PDB entry 8BRI | electron microscopy, 3.90 A resolution | chains C and D of the 7 polymer chains in the assembly

# Chain C (and D)
Protein: Chemotaxis protein PomA
Source organism: Vibrio alginolyticus
Notes: chain D of this document is another copy of the same molecule, construct and numbering; everything in this record applies to it too
UniProt: O06873 (POMA_VIBAL); residue numbers follow UniProt; this construct covers 1-253
Amino-acid sequence (253 residues; row label = number of the first residue in the row):
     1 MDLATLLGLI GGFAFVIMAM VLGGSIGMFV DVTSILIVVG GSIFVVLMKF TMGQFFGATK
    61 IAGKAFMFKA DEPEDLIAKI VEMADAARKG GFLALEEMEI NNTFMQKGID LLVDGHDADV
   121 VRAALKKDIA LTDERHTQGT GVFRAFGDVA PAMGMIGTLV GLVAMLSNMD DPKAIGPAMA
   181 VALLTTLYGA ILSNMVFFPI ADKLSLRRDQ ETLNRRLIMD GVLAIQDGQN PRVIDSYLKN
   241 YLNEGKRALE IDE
Unresolved in the structure: 252-253 (chain D: 244-253)

# How chain C and chain D interact
Pairs across the interface - 48 pairs, chain C then chain D:
  Thr33(C) with Ala19(D); Leu22(D)
  Leu36(C) with Ala19(D), hydrophobic
  Ile37(C) with Ala19(D), hydrophobic
  Gly40(C) with Gly12(D); Val16(D)
  Gly41(C) with Val16(D)
  Ile43(C) with Gly12(D)
  Phe44(C) with Leu9(D); Gly12(D); Phe13(D); Met195(D), hydrophobic
  Val45(C) with Pro199(D), hydrophobic
  Leu47(C) with Gly8(D); Leu9(D)
  Met48(C) with Leu9(D), hydrophobic; Met195(D); Pro199(D), hydrophobic; Lys203(D)
  Lys49(C) with Asp202(D), salt bridge; Leu206(D)
  Thr51(C) with Met1(D); Thr5(D)
  Met52(C) with Ala4(D), hydrophobic; Thr5(D)
  Ala123(C) with Lys239(D)
  Ala130(C) with Asn243(D)
  Ala152(C) with Asn194(D)
  Met153(C) with Met195(D), hydrophobic
  Ile156(C) with Leu187(D); Ala190(D); Ile191(D), hydrophobic; Met195(D), hydrophobic
  Leu159(C) with Thr186(D); Leu187(D), hydrophobic
  Val160(C) with Phe29(D); Leu187(D), hydrophobic
  Val163(C) with Ala180(D); Leu183(D), hydrophobic
  Ala164(C) with Phe29(D), hydrophobic
  Leu166(C) with Gly176(D); Pro177(D)
  Ser167(C) with Met28(D); Pro177(D); Ala180(D)
  Asn168(C) with Met28(D)
  Met169(C) with Gly176(D)
  Asp170(C) with Lys173(D), salt bridge
Other interface residues (no listed pair), chain C (31 interface residues in all): Phe50, Lys126, Met155, Asp171
Other interface residues (no listed pair), chain D (36 interface residues in all): Asp2, Phe15, Gly23, Phe66, Ile175, Met179, Leu184

# Overview
31 residues of chain C face 36 of chain D across their interface; the contacts include 2 salt bridges. Polar
pairs include Lys49(C)-Asp202(D) and Asp170(C)-Lys173(D).
Chain C and chain D are both Chemotaxis protein PomA (Vibrio alginolyticus); the structure, VaPomAB MSP1D1
nanodisc, was determined by electron microscopy (same publication as 8BRD).
